PDB entry 5JRM | X-ray diffraction, 1.56 A resolution | chain A

Chain A:
Name: Endo-1,4-beta-xylanase
From: Fusarium oxysporum
Notes: EC 3.2.1.8
UniProt: X0M5X0 (X0M5X0_FUSOX); residues 0-190 here correspond to UniProt positions 42-232 (UniProt number = residue number + 42)
Amino-acid sequence (194 residues; row label = number of the first residue in the row; numbers below 1 keep their minus sign (Gly-3 is residue -3)):
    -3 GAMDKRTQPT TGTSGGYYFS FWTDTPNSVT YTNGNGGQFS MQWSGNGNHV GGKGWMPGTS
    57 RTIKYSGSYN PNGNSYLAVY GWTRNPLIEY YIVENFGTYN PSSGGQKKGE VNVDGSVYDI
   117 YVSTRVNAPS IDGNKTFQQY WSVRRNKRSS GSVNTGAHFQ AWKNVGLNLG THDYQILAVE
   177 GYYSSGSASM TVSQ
Disordered / not traced: -3 to 1
Sequence notes: expression tag (-3 to -1)
Reported in the primary citation:
  - catalytic residues: Tyr72, Tyr76, Glu85, Glu176 (proposed by the authors, not directly observed)
  - conformationally variable residues (side-chain flip): Tyr72, Glu176

Summary:
From the paper: catalytic residues Tyr72, Tyr76 and Glu85 among others; conformational variability at Tyr72
and Glu176.
Chain A is Endo-1,4-beta-xylanase (Fusarium oxysporum); the structure, Crystal Structure of a Xylanase at 1.56
Angstroem resolution, was determined by X-ray diffraction (same publication as 5JRN).
